2JJ2 - chains A and D of the 7 polymer chains in the assembly; structure by X-ray diffraction, 2.40 A resolution.

# Chain A
Name: ATP synthase subunit alpha heart isoform
From: Bos taurus
Notes: EC 3.6.1.34
Reference sequence: P19483 (ATPA_BOVIN); residues 2-510 here correspond to UniProt positions 45-553 (UniProt number = residue number + 43)
Sequence (510 residues; numbered 1 to 510; the number before each row is that of its first residue):
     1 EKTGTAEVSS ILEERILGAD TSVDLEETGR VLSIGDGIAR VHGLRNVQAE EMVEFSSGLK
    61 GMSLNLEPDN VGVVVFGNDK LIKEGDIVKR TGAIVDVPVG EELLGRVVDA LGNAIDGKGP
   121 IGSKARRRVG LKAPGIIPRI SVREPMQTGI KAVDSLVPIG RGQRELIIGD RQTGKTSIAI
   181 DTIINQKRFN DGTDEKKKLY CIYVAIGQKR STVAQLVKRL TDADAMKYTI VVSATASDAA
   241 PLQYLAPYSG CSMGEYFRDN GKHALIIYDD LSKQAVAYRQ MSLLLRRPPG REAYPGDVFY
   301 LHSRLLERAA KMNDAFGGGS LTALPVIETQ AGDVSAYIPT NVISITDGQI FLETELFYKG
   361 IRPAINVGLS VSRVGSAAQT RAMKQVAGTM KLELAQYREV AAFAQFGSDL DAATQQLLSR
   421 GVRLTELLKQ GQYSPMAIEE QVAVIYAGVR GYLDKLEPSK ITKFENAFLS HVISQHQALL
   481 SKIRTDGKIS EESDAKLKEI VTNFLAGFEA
Not modelled in the structure: 1-23
Metal / ion sites: Mg2+: Thr176 (together with AMP-PNP)
Ligand contacts: AMP-PNP (ANP; phosphoaminophosphonic acid-adenylate ester): Asp170, Arg171, Gln172, Thr173, Gly174, Lys175, Thr176, Ser177, Glu328, Phe357, Arg362, Pro363, Gln430, Gly431, Gln432, Tyr433

# Chain D
Name: ATP synthase subunit beta
From: Bos taurus
Notes: EC 3.6.1.34
Reference sequence: P00829 (ATPB_BOVIN); residues -3 to 478 here correspond to UniProt positions 47-528 (UniProt number = residue number + 50)
Sequence (482 residues; each row starts with the number of its first residue; numbers below 1 keep their minus sign (Ala-3 is residue -3)):
    -3 AAQASPSPKA GATTGRIVAV IGAVVDVQFD EGLPPILNAL EVQGRETRLV LEVAQHLGES
    57 TVRTIAMDGT EGLVRGQKVL DSGAPIRIPV GPETLGRIMN VIGEPIDERG PIKTKQFAAI
   117 HAEAPEFVEM SVEQEILVTG IKVVDLLAPY AKGGKIGLFG GAGVGKTVLI MELINNVAKA
   177 HGGYSVFAGV GERTREGNDL YHEMIESGVI NLKDATSKVA LVYGQMNEPP GARARVALTG
   237 LTVAEYFRDQ EGQDVLLFID NIFRFTQAGS EVSALLGRIP SAVGYQPTLA TDMGTMQERI
   297 TTTKKGSITS VQAIYVPADD LTDPAPATTF AHLDATTVLS RAIAELGIYP AVDPLDSTSR
   357 IMDPNIVGSE HYDVARGVQK ILQDYKSLQD IIAILGMDEL SEEDKLTVSR ARKIQRFLSQ
   417 PFQVAEVFTG HLGKLVPLKE TIKGFQQILA GEYDHLPEQA FYMVGPIEEA VAKADKLAEE
   477 HS
Not modelled in the structure: -3 to 8, 476-478
Metal / ion sites: Mg2+: Thr163 (together with ADP)
Ligand contacts:
  - ADP (adenosine-5'-diphosphate): Gly157, Ala158, Gly159, Val160, Gly161, Lys162, Thr163, Val164, Tyr345, Pro346, Phe418, Ala421, Phe424, Thr425
  - AMP-PNP (ANP; phosphoaminophosphonic acid-adenylate ester): Ser355, Tyr368, Arg372

# Interface between chain A and chain D
Contacting residue pairs (94):
  Leu32(A) with Gly54(D)
  Ser33(A) with His52(D); Leu53(D)
  Ile34(A) with Ile32(D); Gln51(D); His52(D), hydrogen bond (backbone-backbone)
  Gly35(A) with Gln51(D)
  Asp36(A) with Gln51(D), hydrogen bond; Arg274(D), salt bridge
  Asn78(A) with Glu119(D)
  Lys80(A) with Pro31(D); Ile32(D); Glu119(D), salt bridge
  Lys83(A) with Leu29(D), hydrogen bond (side chain-backbone); Pro31(D); His52(D)
  Glu84(A) with Leu29(D); His52(D), hydrogen bond (backbone-side chain); Gly54(D); Glu55(D), hydrogen bond (side chain-backbone); Ser56(D), hydrogen bond (side chain-backbone)
  Ile115(A) with Phe123(D); Val124(D)
  Asp116(A) with Val124(D)
  Gly117(A) with Val124(D)
  Arg171(A) with Leu317(D); Phe326(D); Asp352(D), salt bridge
  Gln172(A) with Phe326(D); Thr354(D)
  Lys209(A) with Glu294(D); Ala327(D); His328(D); Leu329(D); Asp330(D), salt bridge; Arg356(D)
  Arg210(A) with Ala120(D); Pro121(D), hydrogen bond (side chain-backbone); Glu122(D), salt bridge; Phe123(D); Met126(D); Glu294(D), hydrogen bond (backbone-side chain)
  Ser211(A) with Met126(D)
  Thr212(A) with Arg356(D), hydrogen bond
  Val213(A) with Phe123(D), hydrophobic
  Ala214(A) with Phe123(D); Met126(D), hydrophobic; Val128(D), hydrophobic
  Gln215(A) with Val128(D), hydrogen bond (side chain-backbone); Gln130(D)
  Ala236(A) with Gly290(D); His328(D)
  Ser237(A) with Ala120(D); Gly290(D); Thr291(D); Glu294(D)
  Val276(A) with Ala286(D), hydrophobic
  Arg279(A) with Ser277(D), hydrogen bond
  Gln280(A) with Pro283(D); Thr284(D); Thr287(D), hydrogen bond
  Leu283(A) with Ile275(D); Ser277(D); Pro283(D), hydrophobic
  Leu284(A) with Arg274(D); Thr284(D)
  Arg286(A) with Gly273(D), hydrogen bond (side chain-backbone); Ile275(D)
  Arg287(A) with Ile275(D)
  Pro289(A) with Ile275(D), hydrophobic
  Glu292(A) with Ala278(D)
  Ala293(A) with Ser277(D); Ala278(D)
  Gln330(A) with Thr318(D); Ala323(D)
  Ala331(A) with Thr318(D)
  Glu355(A) with Gln379(D); Ser383(D)
  Phe357(A) with Arg372(D)
  Tyr358(A) with Leu351(D); Ser353(D); Thr354(D); Gln375(D); Lys376(D); Gln379(D)
  Lys359(A) with Lys376(D); Gln379(D); Asp380(D); Ser383(D), hydrogen bond
  Arg362(A) with Arg372(D)
  Gln405(A) with Leu384(D); Asp400(D)
  Phe406(A) with Ile387(D), hydrophobic; Ile388(D), hydrophobic
Also at the interface, not in a pair above, chain A (56 interface residues in all): Asp79, Ile82, Val107, Gln208, Val217, Lys218, Arg219, Thr235, Asp238, Ala240, Gln243, Lys273, Thr354, Tyr433
Also at the interface, not in a pair above, chain D (67 interface residues in all): Pro30, Leu33, Thr57, Ser127, Lys151, Leu272, Pro276, Thr332, Pro350, Asp359, Tyr368, Glu395, Leu396, Ser397

# In short
Chain A and chain D form an interface of 56 and 67 residues respectively, with 14 hydrogen bonds and 5 salt
bridges. Among the polar pairs are Asp36(A)-Arg274(D), Lys80(A)-Glu119(D) and Arg171(A)-Asp352(D). AMP-PNP is
bound between chain A and chain D. Chain D binds ADP.
Here chain A is ATP synthase subunit alpha heart isoform and chain D is ATP synthase subunit beta, both from
Bos taurus. Entry 2JJ2 (The Structure of F1-ATPase inhibited by quercetin) was determined by X-ray
diffraction, deposited together with 2JIZ and 2JJ1.
